Entry 8KG6 (electron microscopy, 3.07 A resolution); this record covers chains 2 and 6 of the 20 polymer chains in the assembly.

== Chain 2 ==
Molecule: DNA replication licensing factor MCM2
Source organism: Saccharomyces cerevisiae S288C
Notes: EC 3.6.4.12
UniProt: P29469 (MCM2_YEAST); residues 1-868 here = UniProt positions 1-868
Sequence (868 residues; row label = number of the first residue in the row):
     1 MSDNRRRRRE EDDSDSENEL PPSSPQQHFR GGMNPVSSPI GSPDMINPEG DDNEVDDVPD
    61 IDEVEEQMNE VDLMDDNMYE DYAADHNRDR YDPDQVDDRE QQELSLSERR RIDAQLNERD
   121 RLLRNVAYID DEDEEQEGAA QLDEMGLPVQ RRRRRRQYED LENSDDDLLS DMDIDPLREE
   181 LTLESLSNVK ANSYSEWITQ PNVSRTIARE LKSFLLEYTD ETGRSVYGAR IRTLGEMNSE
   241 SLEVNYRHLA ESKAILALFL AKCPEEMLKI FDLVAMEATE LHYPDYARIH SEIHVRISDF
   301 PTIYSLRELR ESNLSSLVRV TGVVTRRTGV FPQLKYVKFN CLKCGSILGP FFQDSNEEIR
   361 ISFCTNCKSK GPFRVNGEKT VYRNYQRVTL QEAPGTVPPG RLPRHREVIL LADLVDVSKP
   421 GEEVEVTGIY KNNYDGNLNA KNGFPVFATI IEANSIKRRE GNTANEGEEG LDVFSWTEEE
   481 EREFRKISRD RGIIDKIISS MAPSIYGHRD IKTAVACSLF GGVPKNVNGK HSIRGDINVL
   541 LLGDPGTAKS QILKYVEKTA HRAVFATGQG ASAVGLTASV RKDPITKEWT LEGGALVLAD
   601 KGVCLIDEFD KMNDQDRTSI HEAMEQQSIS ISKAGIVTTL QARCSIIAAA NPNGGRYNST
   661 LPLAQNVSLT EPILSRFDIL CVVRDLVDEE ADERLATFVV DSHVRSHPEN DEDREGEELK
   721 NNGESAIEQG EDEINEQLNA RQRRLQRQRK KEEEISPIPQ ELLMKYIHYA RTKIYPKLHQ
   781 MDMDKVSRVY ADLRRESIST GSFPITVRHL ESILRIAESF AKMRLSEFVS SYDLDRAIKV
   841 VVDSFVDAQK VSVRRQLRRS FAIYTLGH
Disordered / not traced: 1-179, 711-737
Metal / ion sites: Zn2+: C341, C344, C364; Mg2+: S550 (together with ADP)
Residues lining bound ligands:
  - ADP (adenosine-5'-diphosphate): S504, I505, Y506, H508, D544, P545, G546, T547, A548, K549, S550, Q551, L695, V699
  - ATP-gamma-S (AGS; phosphothiophosphoric acid-adenylate ester): H531, E625, Q626, R676, V807, R808, E811
Swiss-Prot annotation at these positions:
  - zinc finger: C341 to C367 (C4-type)
  - motif: S675 to D678 (Arginine finger)
  - binding site (ATP): G543 to S550
  - modified residue (Phosphoserine): S14, S16, S23, S164, S170

== Chain 6 ==
Molecule: DNA replication licensing factor MCM6
Source organism: Saccharomyces cerevisiae S288C
Notes: EC 3.6.4.12
UniProt: P53091 (MCM6_YEAST); numbering as in UniProt (aligned over 1-1017)
Sequence (1017 residues; row label = number of the first residue in the row):
     1 MSSPFPADTP SSNRPSNSSP PPSSIGAGFG SSSGLDSQIG SRLHFPSSSQ PHVSNSQTGP
    61 FVNDSTQFSS QRLQTDGSAT NDMEGNEPAR SFKSRALNHV KKVDDVTGEK VREAFEQFLE
   121 DFSVQSTDTG EVEKVYRAQI EFMKIYDLNT IYIDYQHLSM RENGALAMAI SEQYYRFLPF
   181 LQKGLRRVVR KYAPELLNTS DSLKRSEGDE GQADEDEQQD DDMNGSSLPR DSGSSAAPGN
   241 GTSAMATRSI TTSTSPEQTE RVFQISFFNL PTVHRIRDIR SEKIGSLLSI SGTVTRTSEV
   301 RPELYKASFT CDMCRAIVDN VEQSFKYTEP TFCPNPSCEN RAFWTLNVTR SRFLDWQKVR
   361 IQENANEIPT GSMPRTLDVI LRGDSVERAK PGDRCKFTGV EIVVPDVTQL GLPGVKPSST
   421 LDTRGISKTT EGLNSGVTGL RSLGVRDLTY KISFLACHVI SIGSNIGASS PDANSNNRET
   481 ELQMAANLQA NNVYQDNERD QEVFLNSLSS DEINELKEMV KDEHIYDKLV RSIAPAVFGH
   541 EAVKKGILLQ MLGGVHKSTV EGIKLRGDIN ICVVGDPSTS KSQFLKYVVG FAPRSVYTSG
   601 KASSAAGLTA AVVRDEEGGD YTIEAGALML ADNGICCIDE FDKMDISDQV AIHEAMEQQT
   661 ISIAKAGIHA TLNARTSILA AANPVGGRYN RKLSLRGNLN MTAPIMSRFD LFFVILDDCN
   721 EKIDTELASH IVDLHMKRDE AIEPPFSAEQ LRRYIKYART FKPILTKEAR SYLVEKYKEL
   781 RKDDAQGFSR SSYRITVRQL ESMIRLSEAI ARANCVDEIT PSFIAEAYDL LRQSIIRVDV
   841 DDVEMDEEFD NIESQSHAAS GNNDDNDDGT GSGVITSEPP ADIEEGQSEA TARPGTSEKK
   901 KTTVTYDKYV SMMNMIVRKI AEVDREGAEE LTAVDIVDWY LLQKENDLGS LAEYWEERRL
   961 AFKVIKRLVK DRILMEIHGT RHNLRDLENE ENENNKTVYV IHPNCEVLDQ LEPQDSS
Disordered / not traced: 1-99, 125-129, 198-256, 420-433, 464-498, 617-619, 738-741, 839-1017
Metal / ion sites: Zn2+: C311, C314, C333, C338; Mg2+: S582 (together with ATP-gamma-S)
Residues lining bound ligands:
  - ADP (adenosine-5'-diphosphate): L565, E657, Q658, R708, V797, R798, E801
  - ATP-gamma-S (AGS; phosphothiophosphoric acid-adenylate ester): A536, V537, F538, H540, P577, S578, T579, S580, K581, S582, Q583, E640, N683, L727, H730, I731
Swiss-Prot annotation at these positions:
  - motif: S707 to D710 (Arginine finger)
  - binding site (ATP): G575 to S582
  - modified residue: S78 (Phosphoserine), S249 (Phosphoserine), S372 (Phosphoserine), T766 (Phosphothreonine)

== Interface between chain 2 and chain 6 ==
Residue-residue contacts (154; chain 2 residue first):
  V189(2) - E257(6)
  N192(2) - E257(6)  hydrogen bond (side chain-backbone)
  N192(2) - Q258(6)  hydrogen bond (side chain-backbone)
  R310(2) - V300(6)
  R310(2) - D355(6)
  R310(2) - E387(6)
  E311(2) - P302(6)
  E311(2) - F353(6)
  E311(2) - D355(6)  hydrogen bond (backbone-side chain)
  S362(2) - D312(6)
  S362(2) - F343(6)
  F363(2) - D312(6)
  F363(2) - M313(6)  hydrophobic
  K368(2) - E339(6)  salt bridge
  P394(2) - A670(6)  hydrophobic
  P399(2) - M629(6)
  P399(2) - L630(6)
  G400(2) - A625(6)
  G400(2) - L630(6)
  R401(2) - K390(6)
  R401(2) - P391(6)  hydrogen bond (side chain-backbone)
  R401(2) - D393(6)  salt bridge
  R404(2) - T297(6)  hydrogen bond
  R404(2) - S298(6)
  R404(2) - E299(6)
  R404(2) - E387(6)  salt bridge
  H405(2) - E299(6)  salt bridge
  R406(2) - V300(6)
  N432(2) - F353(6)
  Y434(2) - Y327(6)
  Y434(2) - L412(6)
  Y434(2) - P413(6)
  G436(2) - L412(6)
  G436(2) - V415(6)
  N437(2) - V415(6)
  L438(2) - R301(6)
  N439(2) - F325(6)
  N439(2) - K326(6)
  N439(2) - Y327(6)
  N439(2) - V407(6)
  N439(2) - L412(6)
  A440(2) - V407(6)  hydrophobic
  A440(2) - T408(6)
  A440(2) - L412(6)
  N442(2) - W356(6)
  G443(2) - F325(6)
  G443(2) - V404(6)
  G443(2) - V407(6)
  F444(2) - E303(6)
  F444(2) - F325(6)
  F444(2) - W356(6)
  F444(2) - I380(6)  hydrophobic
  F444(2) - V404(6)  hydrophobic
  P445(2) - E303(6)
  P445(2) - L304(6)  hydrogen bond (backbone-backbone)
  P445(2) - S324(6)
  P445(2) - F325(6)
  P445(2) - K326(6)
  V446(2) - R301(6)
  V446(2) - P302(6)
  V446(2) - E303(6)
  F447(2) - R301(6)
  F447(2) - P302(6)  hydrogen bond (backbone-backbone)
  F447(2) - F353(6)  hydrophobic
  T449(2) - P302(6)
  E460(2) - H669(6)  salt bridge
  P503(2) - E561(6)
  S504(2) - T559(6)
  S504(2) - E561(6)
  S504(2) - I563(6)
  I505(2) - I563(6)  hydrophobic
  P545(2) - T796(6)
  G546(2) - V797(6)
  G546(2) - R798(6)
  S550(2) - Q658(6)
  Q551(2) - I563(6)
  Q551(2) - K564(6)
  Q551(2) - Q658(6)
  K554(2) - T660(6)  hydrogen bond
  Y555(2) - E561(6)
  K558(2) - E561(6)
  V564(2) - H669(6)
  F565(2) - E654(6)
  F565(2) - S662(6)
  F565(2) - H669(6)
  T567(2) - E654(6)  hydrogen bond
  T567(2) - S662(6)
  Q569(2) - V650(6)
  Q569(2) - K665(6)  hydrogen bond (backbone-side chain)
  G570(2) - S662(6)
  G570(2) - I663(6)
  G570(2) - A664(6)  hydrogen bond (backbone-backbone)
  A571(2) - A664(6)
  S572(2) - A664(6)  hydrogen bond (backbone-backbone)
  S572(2) - K665(6)  hydrogen bond (side chain-backbone)
  V574(2) - K665(6)
  G575(2) - A664(6)
  G575(2) - K665(6)  hydrogen bond (backbone-backbone)
  R581(2) - D620(6)
  E592(2) - G667(6)
  L598(2) - H669(6)
  E608(2) - V650(6)
  E608(2) - H653(6)
  E608(2) - E654(6)
  K611(2) - V650(6)
  K611(2) - H653(6)
  N651(2) - P704(6)
  R656(2) - S792(6)  hydrogen bond (side chain-backbone)
  R656(2) - Y793(6)  hydrogen bond (side chain-backbone)
  R656(2) - T796(6)
  D685(2) - R781(6)  salt bridge
  D685(2) - S791(6)
  D685(2) - S792(6)
  D685(2) - T796(6)
  L686(2) - R781(6)  hydrogen bond (backbone-side chain)
  L686(2) - R790(6)
  V687(2) - R781(6)
  V687(2) - R790(6)  hydrogen bond (backbone-backbone)
  V687(2) - S792(6)
  E689(2) - K782(6)
  D692(2) - R781(6)  salt bridge
  E693(2) - V774(6)
  E693(2) - E775(6)
  E693(2) - K778(6)
  A696(2) - V774(6)  hydrophobic
  A696(2) - Y777(6)  hydrophobic
  A696(2) - L800(6)  hydrophobic
  T697(2) - V774(6)
  V699(2) - V797(6)  hydrophobic
  V699(2) - L800(6)  hydrophobic
  V700(2) - R770(6)
  V700(2) - L773(6)  hydrophobic
  H703(2) - K557(6)
  H703(2) - E801(6)  salt bridge
  H703(2) - I804(6)
  V704(2) - L765(6)  hydrophobic
  V704(2) - R770(6)
  S706(2) - K557(6)
  S706(2) - S558(6)
  S706(2) - T559(6)  hydrogen bond
  S706(2) - L565(6)
  H707(2) - V555(6)
  H707(2) - K557(6)
  H707(2) - K762(6)  hydrogen bond (side chain-backbone)
  H707(2) - P763(6)  hydrogen bond (side chain-backbone)
  H707(2) - I764(6)
  P708(2) - V555(6)
  P708(2) - K557(6)
  P708(2) - K762(6)
  E709(2) - K762(6)
  N710(2) - I764(6)
  K751(2) - V560(6)
  E752(2) - V560(6)
  I755(2) - V560(6)  hydrophobic
Other interface residues (no listed pair), chain 2 (87 interface residues in all): R307, L309, L314, G395, A464, A566, L576, S579, D607, L695, D701, S702
Other interface residues (no listed pair), chain 6 (95 interface residues in all): Q323, L346, L354, Q357, K358, R382, V386, I402, G562, A666, T671, L672, N673, A785, S789

== In short ==
Chain 2 and chain 6 form an interface of 87 and 95 residues respectively, with 21 hydrogen bonds and 8 salt
bridges. Polar pairs include K368(2)-E339(6), R401(2)-D393(6) and R404(2)-E387(6). ADP is bound between chain
2 and chain 6. Ligands of chain 2: ATP-gamma-S.
Chain 2 is DNA replication licensing factor MCM2 and chain 6 is DNA replication licensing factor MCM6, both
from Saccharomyces cerevisiae S288C; the structure, Yeast replisome in state I, was determined by electron
microscopy together with 8W7S, 8KG8, 8KG9 and 8W7M from the same study.
